9CIA - chains e and d of the 12 polymer chains in the assembly; structure by electron microscopy, 3.39 A resolution.

Chain e:
Protein: T-cell surface glycoprotein CD3 epsilon chain
Organism: Homo sapiens
Reference sequence: P07766 (CD3E_HUMAN); residues 33-155 here = UniProt positions 33-155
Chain sequence (123 residues; row label = number of the first residue in the row):
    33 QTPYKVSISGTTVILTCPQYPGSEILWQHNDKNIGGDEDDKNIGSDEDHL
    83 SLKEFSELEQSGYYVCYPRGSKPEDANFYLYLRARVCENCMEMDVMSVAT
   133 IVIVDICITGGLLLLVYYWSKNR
Cystine bridges: Cys-49/Cys-98, Cys-119/Cys-122

Chain d:
Protein: T-cell surface glycoprotein CD3 delta chain
Organism: Homo sapiens
Reference sequence: P04234 (CD3D_HUMAN); numbering as in UniProt (aligned over 22-127)
Chain sequence (106 residues; row label = number of the first residue in the row):
    22 FKIPIEELEDRVFVNCNTSITWVEGTVGTLLSDITRLDLGKRILDPRGIY
    72 RCNGTDIYKDKESTVQVHYRMCQSCVELDPATVAGIIVTDVIATLLLALG
   122 VFCFAG
Unresolved in the structure: 49-55, 75-84
Cystine bridges: Cys-37/Cys-73, Cys-93/Cys-96
Swiss-Prot annotation at these positions:
  - glycosylation (N-linked (GlcNAc...) asparagine): Asn-38, Asn-74

How chain e and chain d interact:
Residue-residue contacts (61):
  Pro-35(e) / Ile-70(d)  hydrophobic
  Pro-35(e) / Gln-87(d)
  Tyr-36(e) / Gln-87(d)  hydrogen bond (backbone-side chain)
  Ile-40(e) / Arg-91(d)
  Tyr-95(e) / Ile-24(d)
  Tyr-95(e) / Pro-25(d)
  Asn-109(e) / Thr-85(d)
  Phe-110(e) / Ile-70(d)  hydrophobic
  Phe-110(e) / Thr-85(d)
  Phe-110(e) / Gln-87(d)
  Tyr-111(e) / Phe-22(d)
  Tyr-111(e) / Lys-23(d)
  Tyr-111(e) / Thr-85(d)  hydrogen bond (backbone-backbone)
  Tyr-111(e) / Val-86(d)
  Tyr-111(e) / Gln-87(d)  hydrogen bond (backbone-backbone)
  Leu-112(e) / Gln-87(d)
  Tyr-113(e) / Ile-26(d)  hydrophobic
  Tyr-113(e) / Glu-28(d)
  Tyr-113(e) / Gln-87(d)
  Tyr-113(e) / Val-88(d)
  Tyr-113(e) / His-89(d)  hydrogen bond (backbone-backbone)
  Tyr-113(e) / Tyr-90(d)
  Leu-114(e) / His-89(d)
  Arg-115(e) / Glu-28(d)  salt bridge
  Arg-115(e) / His-89(d)  hydrogen bond (backbone-backbone)
  Arg-115(e) / Tyr-90(d)
  Arg-115(e) / Arg-91(d)  hydrogen bond (backbone-backbone)
  Arg-115(e) / Met-92(d)
  Ala-116(e) / Arg-91(d)
  Arg-117(e) / Arg-91(d)  hydrogen bond (backbone-backbone)
  Arg-117(e) / Met-92(d)  hydrogen bond
  Arg-117(e) / Cys-93(d)  hydrogen bond (side chain-backbone)
  Val-118(e) / Arg-91(d)
  Cys-119(e) / Cys-96(d)  hydrophobic
  Cys-119(e) / Glu-98(d)
  Asn-121(e) / Leu-99(d)
  Asn-121(e) / Pro-101(d)
  Cys-122(e) / Arg-91(d)
  Cys-122(e) / Cys-96(d)  hydrophobic
  Cys-122(e) / Val-97(d)  hydrogen bond (side chain-backbone)
  Cys-122(e) / Glu-98(d)
  Met-123(e) / Cys-96(d)
  Met-123(e) / Val-97(d)  hydrogen bond (backbone-backbone)
  Glu-124(e) / Asp-66(d)
  Glu-124(e) / Arg-91(d)  salt bridge
  Glu-124(e) / Cys-93(d)
  Glu-124(e) / Ser-95(d)
  Met-125(e) / Ser-95(d)  hydrogen bond (backbone-backbone)
  Met-125(e) / Val-97(d)  hydrophobic
  Met-125(e) / Leu-99(d)  hydrophobic
  Asp-137(e) / Asp-111(d)
  Thr-141(e) / Thr-115(d)
  Leu-144(e) / Ala-119(d)  hydrophobic
  Leu-145(e) / Leu-118(d)
  Leu-145(e) / Ala-119(d)  hydrophobic
  Leu-145(e) / Val-122(d)  hydrophobic
  Val-148(e) / Ala-119(d)
  Tyr-149(e) / Val-122(d)  hydrophobic
  Tyr-149(e) / Phe-125(d)  hydrophobic
  Ser-152(e) / Phe-123(d)  hydrogen bond (side chain-backbone)
  Ser-152(e) / Ala-126(d)
Other interface residues (no listed pair), chain e (32 interface residues in all): Val-38, Asp-63, Glu-89, Glu-120, Asp-126
Other interface residues (no listed pair), chain d (33 interface residues in all): Asp-100, Gly-127

Summary:
32 residues of chain e face 33 of chain d across their interface, with 13 hydrogen bonds and 2 salt bridges.
Polar contacts include Arg-115(e)/Glu-28(d), Glu-124(e)/Arg-91(d) and Tyr-36(e)/Gln-87(d).
Here chain e is T-cell surface glycoprotein CD3 epsilon chain and chain d is T-cell surface glycoprotein CD3
delta chain, both from Homo sapiens. Entry 9CIA (T cell receptor complex) was determined by electron
microscopy, deposited together with 9CI8.
